Entry 6OY5 (X-ray diffraction, 3.10 A resolution); this record covers chains C and F of the 9 polymer chains in the assembly.

Chain C:
Name: DNA-directed RNA polymerase subunit beta
From: Thermus thermophilus
Notes: EC 2.7.7.6
UniProt: Q8RQE9 (RPOB_THET8); residues 1-1119 here = UniProt positions 1-1119
Sequence (1119 residues; each row starts with the number of its first residue):
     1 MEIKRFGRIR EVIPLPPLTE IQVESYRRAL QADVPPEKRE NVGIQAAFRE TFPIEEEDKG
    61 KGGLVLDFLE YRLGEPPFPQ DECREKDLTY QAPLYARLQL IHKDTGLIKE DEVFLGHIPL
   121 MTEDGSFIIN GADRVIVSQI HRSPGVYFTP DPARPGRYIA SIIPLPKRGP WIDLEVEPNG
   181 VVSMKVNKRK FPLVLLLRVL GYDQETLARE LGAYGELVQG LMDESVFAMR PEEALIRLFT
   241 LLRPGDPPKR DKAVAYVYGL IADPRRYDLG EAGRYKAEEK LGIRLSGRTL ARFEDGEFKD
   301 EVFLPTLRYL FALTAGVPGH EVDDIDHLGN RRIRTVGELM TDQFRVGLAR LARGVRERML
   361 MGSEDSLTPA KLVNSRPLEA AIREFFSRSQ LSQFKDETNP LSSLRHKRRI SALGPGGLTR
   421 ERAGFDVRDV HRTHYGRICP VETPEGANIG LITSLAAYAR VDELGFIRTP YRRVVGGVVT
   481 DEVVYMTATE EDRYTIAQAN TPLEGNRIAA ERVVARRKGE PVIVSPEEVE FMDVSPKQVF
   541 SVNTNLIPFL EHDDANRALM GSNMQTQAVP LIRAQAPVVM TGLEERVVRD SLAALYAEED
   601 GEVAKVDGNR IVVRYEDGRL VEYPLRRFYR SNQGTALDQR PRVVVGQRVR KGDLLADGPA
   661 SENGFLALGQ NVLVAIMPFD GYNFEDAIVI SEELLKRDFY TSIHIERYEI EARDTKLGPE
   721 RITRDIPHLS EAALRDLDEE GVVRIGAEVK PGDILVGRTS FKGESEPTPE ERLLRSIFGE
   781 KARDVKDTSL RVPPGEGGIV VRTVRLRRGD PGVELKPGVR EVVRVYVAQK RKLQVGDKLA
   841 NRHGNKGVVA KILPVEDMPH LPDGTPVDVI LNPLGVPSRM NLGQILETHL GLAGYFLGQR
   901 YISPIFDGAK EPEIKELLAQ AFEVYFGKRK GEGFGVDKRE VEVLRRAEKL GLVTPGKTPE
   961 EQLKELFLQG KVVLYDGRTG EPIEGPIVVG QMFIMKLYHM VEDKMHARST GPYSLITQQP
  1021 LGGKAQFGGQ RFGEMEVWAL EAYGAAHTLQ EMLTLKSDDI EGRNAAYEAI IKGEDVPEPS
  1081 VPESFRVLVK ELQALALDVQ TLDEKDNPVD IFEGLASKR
Disordered / not traced: 57-63, 1119

Chain F:
Name: RNA polymerase sigma factor SigA
From: Thermus thermophilus
UniProt: Q72L95 (SIGA_THET2); residues 1-423 here = UniProt positions 1-423
Sequence (423 residues; row label = number of the first residue in the row):
     1 MKKSKRKNAQ AQEAQETEVL VQEEAEELPE FPEGEPDPDL EDPDLTLEDD LLDLPEEGEG
    61 LDLEEEEEDL PIPKISTSDP VRQYLHEIGQ VPLLTLEEEV ELARKVEEGM EAIKKLSEIT
   121 GLDPDLIREV VRAKILGSAR VRHIPGLKET LDPKTVEEID QKLKSLPKEH KRYLHIAREG
   181 EAARQHLIEA NLRLVVSIAK KYTGRGLSFL DLIQEGNQGL IRAVEKFEYK RRFKFSTYAT
   241 WWIRQAINRA IADQARTIRI PVHMVETINK LSRTARQLQQ ELGREPTYEE IAEAMGPGWD
   301 AKRVEETLKI AQEPVSLETP IGDEKDSFYG DFIPDEHLPS PVDAATQSLL SEELEKALSK
   361 LSEREAMVLK LRKGLIDGRE HTLEEVGAFF GVTRERIRQI ENKALRKLKY HESRTRKLRD
   421 FLD
Disordered / not traced: 1-77
Sequence notes: conflict T46 (Ala in Q72L95)
Swiss-Prot annotation at these positions:
  - DNA-binding region: L383 to N402 (H-T-H motif)
  - region: S78 to I113 (Sigma-70 factor domain-1)
  - motif: D211 to Q214 (Interaction with polymerase core subunit RpoC)

Chain C / chain F interface:
Residue-residue contacts - 76 pairs, chain C then chain F:
  Y95(C) with G283(F)
  V113(C) with Q280(F)
  F114(C) with Q279(F); Q280(F); G283(F); R284(F)
  R243(C) with R82(F)
  P244(C) with R82(F), hydrogen bond (backbone-side chain)
  R353(C) with K201(F); T203(F), hydrogen bond (side chain-backbone)
  E357(C) with K201(F)
  R358(C) with R276(F)
  M361(C) with K201(F)
  A370(C) with Q280(F), hydrogen bond (backbone-side chain)
  V373(C) with Q280(F)
  N374(C) with R276(F)
  S375(C) with Q279(F), hydrogen bond
  R376(C) with R276(F); Q279(F), hydrogen bond; E285(F), salt bridge
  E379(C) with Q279(F), hydrogen bond
  Q390(C) with D323(F)
  R420(C) with D323(F), salt bridge; E324(F)
  E421(C) with K325(F), salt bridge
  R713(C) with K309(F)
  H728(C) with L422(F), hydrogen bond (side chain-backbone); D423(F)
  P769(C) with G374(F); G378(F)
  E770(C) with Q347(F), hydrogen bond; L350(F); S351(F), hydrogen bond; L375(F)
  L773(C) with K373(F)
  L774(C) with L418(F), hydrophobic; F421(F), hydrophobic
  R775(C) with L422(F)
  S776(C) with K373(F), hydrogen bond
  I777(C) with L408(F), hydrophobic; K409(F)
  F778(C) with E412(F); L418(F); R419(F)
  E780(C) with L422(F)
  R808(C) with E305(F), salt bridge
  E814(C) with T287(F); Y288(F), hydrogen bond (side chain-backbone); E289(F)
  L815(C) with Y288(F), hydrogen bond (backbone-side chain)
  P817(C) with Y288(F); E305(F); K309(F); Q312(F)
  G818(C) with E305(F), hydrogen bond (backbone-side chain)
  Y1013(C) with I333(F); P334(F); D335(F), hydrogen bond (backbone-backbone); P341(F)
  L1015(C) with I333(F), hydrophobic; D335(F)
  Q1018(C) with D335(F), hydrogen bond; L338(F)
  L1021(C) with D331(F); I333(F)
  Q1026(C) with F332(F)
  N1064(C) with S340(F); P341(F); A344(F)
  Y1067(C) with P341(F); V342(F); A345(F), hydrophobic
  E1068(C) with A345(F); S348(F)
  I1071(C) with L349(F), hydrophobic
  K1072(C) with E352(F)
Interface residues without a listed pair, chain C (56 interface residues in all): P93, H117, D246, K371, R772, K816, V819, T1010, P1012, S1014, I1060, R1063
Interface residues without a listed pair, chain F (56 interface residues in all): R244, A275, L308, G330, P339, L354, I376, E380, L405

In short:
The chain C/chain F interface involves 56 residues from each chain; the contacts include 15 hydrogen bonds and
4 salt bridges. Among the polar pairs are R376(C)-E285(F), R420(C)-D323(F) and E421(C)-K325(F).
Chain C is DNA-directed RNA polymerase subunit beta and chain F is RNA polymerase sigma factor SigA, both from
Thermus thermophilus; the structure, X-ray crystal structure of a bacterial reiterative transcription complex
of pyrG promoter at 3 min, was determined by X-ray diffraction together with 6OVR, 6OVY, 6OW3, 6OY6, 6OY7,
6P70 and 6P71 from the same study.
